4SLI - chain A; structure by X-ray diffraction, 1.80 A resolution.

== Chain A ==
Protein: Intramolecular trans-sialidase
Organism: Macrobdella decora
Notes: EC 3.2.1.18; fragment: devoid of n-terminal 28 residues
UniProtKB: Q27701 (NANL_MACDE); residues 81-759 here = UniProt positions 81-759
Sequence (679 residues; numbered 81 to 759; the number before each row is that of its first residue):
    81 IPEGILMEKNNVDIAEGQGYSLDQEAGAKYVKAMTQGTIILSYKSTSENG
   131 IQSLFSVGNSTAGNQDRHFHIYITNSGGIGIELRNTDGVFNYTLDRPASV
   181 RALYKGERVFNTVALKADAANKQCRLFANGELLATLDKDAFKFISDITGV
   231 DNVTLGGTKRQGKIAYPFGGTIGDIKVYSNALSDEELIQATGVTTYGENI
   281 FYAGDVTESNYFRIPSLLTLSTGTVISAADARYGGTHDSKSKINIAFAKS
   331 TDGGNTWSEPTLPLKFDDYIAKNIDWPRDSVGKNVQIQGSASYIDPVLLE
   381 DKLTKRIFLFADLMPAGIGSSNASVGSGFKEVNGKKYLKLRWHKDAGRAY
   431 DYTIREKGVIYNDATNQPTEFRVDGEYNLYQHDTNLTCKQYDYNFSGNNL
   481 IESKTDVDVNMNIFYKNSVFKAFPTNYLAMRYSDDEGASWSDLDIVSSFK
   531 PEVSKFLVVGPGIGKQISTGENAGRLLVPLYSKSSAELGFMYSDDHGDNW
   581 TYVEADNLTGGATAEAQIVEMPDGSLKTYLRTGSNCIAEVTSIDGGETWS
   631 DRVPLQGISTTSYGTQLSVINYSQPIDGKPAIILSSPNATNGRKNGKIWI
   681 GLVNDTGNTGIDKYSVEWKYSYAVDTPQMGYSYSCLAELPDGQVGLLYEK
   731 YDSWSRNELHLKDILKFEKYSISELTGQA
Residues lining bound ligands: 2-propenyl-N-acetyl-neuraminic acid (CNP): R293, I294, R312, D318, I374, D375, D392, M394, S400, Y561, T593, E595, R611, R673, Y713, S733, W734
Curated features (UniProtKB/Swiss-Prot):
  - active site: D318 (Proton acceptor), E595, Y713 (Nucleophile)
  - binding site (substrate): R293, R611, R673

== Overview ==
Chain A binds 2-propenyl-N-acetyl-neuraminic acid. Curated annotation (UniProt) lists 3 active-site residues
and 3 substrate-binding residues.
Chain A is Intramolecular trans-sialidase (Macrobdella decora); the structure, Leech intramolecular
trans-sialidase complexed with 2-propenyl-NEU5AC, an inactive substrate analogue, was determined by X-ray
diffraction together with 2SLI and 3SLI from the same study.
